PDB entry 7UNG | electron microscopy, 3.60 A resolution | chains A1 and A2 of the 435 polymer chains in the assembly

# Chain A1 (and A2)
Protein: Tektin-1
Organism: Homo sapiens
Notes: chain A2 of this document is another copy of the same molecule, construct and numbering; everything in this record applies to it too
UniProtKB: Q969V4 (TEKT1_HUMAN); numbering as in UniProt (aligned over 1-418)
Sequence (418 residues; numbered 1 to 418; the number before each row is that of its first residue):
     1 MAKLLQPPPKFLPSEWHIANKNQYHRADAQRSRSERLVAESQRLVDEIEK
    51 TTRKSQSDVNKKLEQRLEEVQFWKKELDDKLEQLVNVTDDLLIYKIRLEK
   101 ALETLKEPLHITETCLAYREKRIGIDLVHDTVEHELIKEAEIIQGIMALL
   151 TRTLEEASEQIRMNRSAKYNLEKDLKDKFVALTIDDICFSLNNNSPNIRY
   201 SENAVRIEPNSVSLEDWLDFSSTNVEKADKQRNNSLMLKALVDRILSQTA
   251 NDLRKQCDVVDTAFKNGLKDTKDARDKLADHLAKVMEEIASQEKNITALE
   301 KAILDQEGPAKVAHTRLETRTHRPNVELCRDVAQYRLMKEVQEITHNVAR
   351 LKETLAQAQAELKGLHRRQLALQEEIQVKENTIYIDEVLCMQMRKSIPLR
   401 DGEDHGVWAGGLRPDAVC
Unresolved in the structure: 1-8, 400-418

# Chain A1 / chain A2 interface
Residue-residue contacts - 110 pairs, chain A1 then chain A2:
  Gly124(A1) - Phe11(A2)
  Ile125(A1) - Phe11(A2)  hydrophobic
  Ile125(A1) - Trp16(A2)
  Asp126(A1) - Trp16(A2)
  Leu127(A1) - Lys10(A2)
  Leu127(A1) - Phe11(A2)
  Val128(A1) - Phe11(A2)
  Val128(A1) - Leu12(A2)
  Val128(A1) - Pro13(A2)
  His129(A1) - Phe11(A2)
  Ala274(A1) - Tyr24(A2)
  Lys277(A1) - Tyr24(A2)
  Leu278(A1) - Tyr24(A2)  hydrophobic
  His281(A1) - Tyr24(A2)
  His281(A1) - Asp28(A2)
  Lys284(A1) - Arg31(A2)
  Glu288(A1) - Arg31(A2)
  Glu288(A1) - Ser34(A2)
  Gln292(A1) - Ser34(A2)  hydrogen bond
  Gln292(A1) - Leu37(A2)
  Gln292(A1) - Val38(A2)
  Asn295(A1) - Val38(A2)
  Asn295(A1) - Ser41(A2)
  Asn295(A1) - Gln42(A2)  hydrogen bond
  Leu299(A1) - Ser41(A2)
  Ala302(A1) - Val45(A2)  hydrophobic
  Asp305(A1) - Glu49(A2)
  Gln306(A1) - Ile48(A2)
  Gln306(A1) - Thr52(A2)  hydrogen bond
  Glu307(A1) - Tyr200(A2)  hydrogen bond
  Pro309(A1) - Thr52(A2)
  Pro309(A1) - Asn193(A2)
  Ala310(A1) - Tyr200(A2)
  Lys311(A1) - Ile198(A2)
  Lys311(A1) - Arg199(A2)
  Lys311(A1) - Tyr200(A2)
  Val312(A1) - Gln56(A2)
  Val312(A1) - Asn192(A2)
  His314(A1) - Tyr200(A2)
  His314(A1) - Ser201(A2)  hydrogen bond (backbone-side chain)
  His314(A1) - Ala204(A2)
  Thr315(A1) - Leu191(A2)
  Thr315(A1) - Ile198(A2)
  Thr315(A1) - Arg199(A2)  hydrogen bond (side chain-backbone)
  Arg316(A1) - Gln56(A2)
  Arg316(A1) - Val59(A2)
  Arg316(A1) - Asn60(A2)  hydrogen bond
  Arg316(A1) - Cys188(A2)  hydrogen bond (side chain-backbone)
  Leu317(A1) - Val205(A2)  hydrophobic
  Glu318(A1) - Ser201(A2)
  Thr319(A1) - Ile184(A2)
  Thr319(A1) - Cys188(A2)
  Arg320(A1) - Leu63(A2)
  Arg320(A1) - Asp185(A2)  salt bridge
  Arg320(A1) - Cys188(A2)
  His322(A1) - Ile184(A2)
  Arg323(A1) - Arg66(A2)
  Arg323(A1) - Ile184(A2)
  Pro324(A1) - Asp177(A2)
  Pro324(A1) - Val180(A2)  hydrophobic
  Asn325(A1) - Asp177(A2)
  Val326(A1) - Val212(A2)
  Val326(A1) - Trp217(A2)
  Val326(A1) - Phe220(A2)  hydrophobic
  Glu327(A1) - Arg66(A2)  salt bridge
  Glu327(A1) - Val70(A2)
  Glu327(A1) - Lys178(A2)  salt bridge
  Glu327(A1) - Ala181(A2)
  Glu327(A1) - Trp217(A2)  hydrogen bond
  Leu328(A1) - Asn210(A2)
  Leu328(A1) - Ser211(A2)
  Leu328(A1) - Val212(A2)  hydrogen bond (backbone-backbone)
  Cys329(A1) - Arg66(A2)
  Cys329(A1) - Val212(A2)
  Cys329(A1) - Leu214(A2)  hydrophobic
  Arg330(A1) - Ser211(A2)
  Arg330(A1) - Val212(A2)  hydrogen bond (backbone-backbone)
  Asp331(A1) - Arg66(A2)
  Val332(A1) - Lys62(A2)
  Arg336(A1) - Asp58(A2)  salt bridge
  Arg336(A1) - Val59(A2)
  Leu337(A1) - Val59(A2)  hydrophobic
  Met338(A1) - Val205(A2)
  Met338(A1) - Ile207(A2)  hydrophobic
  Glu340(A1) - Gln56(A2)
  Glu340(A1) - Val59(A2)
  Val341(A1) - Val205(A2)  hydrophobic
  Glu343(A1) - Thr51(A2)
  Asn347(A1) - Ile48(A2)
  Arg350(A1) - Leu44(A2)
  Arg350(A1) - Glu47(A2)  salt bridge
  Arg350(A1) - Ile48(A2)
  Leu351(A1) - Leu44(A2)  hydrophobic
  Thr354(A1) - Glu40(A2)
  Thr354(A1) - Leu44(A2)
  Gln357(A1) - Leu37(A2)
  Ala358(A1) - Leu37(A2)  hydrophobic
  Glu361(A1) - Gln30(A2)
  Glu361(A1) - Arg33(A2)
  Glu361(A1) - Ser34(A2)  hydrogen bond (side chain-backbone)
  Glu361(A1) - Leu37(A2)
  Gly364(A1) - Gln30(A2)
  Leu365(A1) - Gln30(A2)
  Leu365(A1) - Ser34(A2)
  Arg368(A1) - Gln23(A2)  hydrogen bond
  Arg368(A1) - Arg26(A2)
  Arg368(A1) - Ala27(A2)
  Arg368(A1) - Gln30(A2)
  Ala371(A1) - Gln23(A2)
  Lys379(A1) - Trp16(A2)
Also at the interface, not in a pair above, chain A1 (64 interface residues in all): Val285, Thr321, Ala333, Tyr335, Leu372
Also at the interface, not in a pair above, chain A2 (64 interface residues in all): Ala19, Asn20, Glu35, Ser55, Ile187, Glu208, Ser213

# Summary
The chain A1/chain A2 interface involves 64 residues from each chain, with 13 hydrogen bonds and 5 salt
bridges. Polar contacts include Arg320(A1)-Asp185(A2), Glu327(A1)-Arg66(A2) and Glu327(A1)-Lys178(A2).
Both chains are Tektin-1 (Homo sapiens). Entry 7UNG (48-nm repeat of the human respiratory doublet
microtubule) was determined by electron microscopy together with 7UN1 from the same study.
